PDB entry 6B6Z | X-ray diffraction, 2.11 A resolution | chains A and C of the 4 polymer chains in the assembly

[Chain A (and C)]
Molecule: Apo Fab Light Chain
From: Homo sapiens
Notes: antibody fragment or engineered binder; chain C of this document is another copy of the same molecule, construct and numbering; everything in this record applies to it too
Sequence (215 residues; each row starts with the number of its first residue):
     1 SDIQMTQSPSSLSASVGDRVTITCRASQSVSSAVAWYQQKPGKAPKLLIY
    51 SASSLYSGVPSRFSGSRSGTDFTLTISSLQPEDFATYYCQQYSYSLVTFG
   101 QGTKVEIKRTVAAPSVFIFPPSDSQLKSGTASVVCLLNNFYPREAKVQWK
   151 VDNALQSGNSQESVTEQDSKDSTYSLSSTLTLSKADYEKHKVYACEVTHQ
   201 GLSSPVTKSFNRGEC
Disordered / not traced: 1-5, 52-60, 215 (chain C: 1-5, 51-60, 214-215)
Disulfides: C24-C89, C135-C195
Bound ions: Zn2+: N138, N139 (shared with 1 residue of chain B)

[How chain A and chain C interact]
Pairs across the interface - 55 pairs, chain A then chain C:
  S10(A) - S157(C)
  L12(A) - Q148(C)
  L12(A) - Q156(C)
  L12(A) - S157(C)
  S13(A) - Q148(C)  hydrogen bond (backbone-side chain)
  A14(A) - L155(C)  hydrophobic
  D18(A) - L155(C)
  R19(A) - D152(C)  hydrogen bond (side chain-backbone)
  R19(A) - N153(C)
  R19(A) - A154(C)
  R19(A) - L155(C)  hydrogen bond (backbone-backbone)
  V20(A) - L155(C)
  T21(A) - A154(C)
  T21(A) - L155(C)  hydrogen bond (backbone-backbone)
  T21(A) - Q156(C)
  T21(A) - S157(C)  hydrogen bond (backbone-backbone)
  I22(A) - S157(C)
  T23(A) - S157(C)  hydrogen bond (backbone-backbone)
  T23(A) - G158(C)
  T23(A) - N159(C)
  R25(A) - G158(C)  hydrogen bond (side chain-backbone)
  R25(A) - S160(C)
  R25(A) - Q161(C)
  S68(A) - D186(C)
  T103(A) - S157(C)  hydrogen bond
  E144(A) - K146(C)  salt bridge
  K146(A) - P142(C)
  K146(A) - E144(C)  salt bridge
  Q148(A) - L12(C)
  N153(A) - R19(C)
  A154(A) - R19(C)
  A154(A) - T21(C)
  L155(A) - S13(C)
  L155(A) - A14(C)  hydrophobic
  L155(A) - D18(C)
  L155(A) - R19(C)  hydrogen bond (backbone-backbone)
  L155(A) - V20(C)
  L155(A) - T21(C)  hydrogen bond (backbone-backbone)
  Q156(A) - L12(C)
  Q156(A) - T21(C)
  S157(A) - T21(C)  hydrogen bond (backbone-backbone)
  S157(A) - I22(C)
  S157(A) - T23(C)  hydrogen bond (backbone-backbone)
  S157(A) - T103(C)
  G158(A) - T23(C)
  G158(A) - R25(C)
  N159(A) - T23(C)
  N159(A) - R25(C)  hydrogen bond (backbone-side chain)
  T181(A) - R25(C)  hydrogen bond (backbone-side chain)
  D186(A) - S68(C)  hydrogen bond
  H199(A) - Q200(C)  hydrogen bond (backbone-side chain)
  Q200(A) - H199(C)  hydrogen bond (side chain-backbone)
  Q200(A) - Q200(C)  hydrogen bond (backbone-side chain)
  Q200(A) - L202(C)  hydrogen bond (side chain-backbone)
  L202(A) - Q200(C)
Interface residues without a listed pair, chain A (34 interface residues in all): S11, K108, L182, S183, E196, T198
Interface residues without a listed pair, chain C (34 interface residues in all): G69, K108, V151, E196

[Overview]
The chain A/chain C interface involves 34 residues from each chain, with 19 hydrogen bonds and 2 salt bridges.
Polar pairs include E144(A)-K146(C), S13(A)-Q148(C) and R19(A)-D152(C). N138(A) and N139(A) form the Zn2+
site.
Chain A and chain C are both Apo Fab Light Chain (Homo sapiens); the structure, Crystal structure of the Apo
Antibody fragment (Fab) raised against C-terminal domain of Ebola nucleoprotein (EBOV ..., was determined by
X-ray diffraction.
